PDB entry 5F38 | X-ray diffraction, 1.90 A resolution | chains A and C of the 4 polymer chains in the assembly

# Chain A
Protein: Acetyl-CoA acetyltransferase
Organism: Escherichia coli K-12
Notes: EC 2.3.1.9
UniProt: P76461 (ATOB_ECOLI); residues 1-394 here = UniProt positions 1-394
Chain sequence (394 residues; each row starts with the number of its first residue):
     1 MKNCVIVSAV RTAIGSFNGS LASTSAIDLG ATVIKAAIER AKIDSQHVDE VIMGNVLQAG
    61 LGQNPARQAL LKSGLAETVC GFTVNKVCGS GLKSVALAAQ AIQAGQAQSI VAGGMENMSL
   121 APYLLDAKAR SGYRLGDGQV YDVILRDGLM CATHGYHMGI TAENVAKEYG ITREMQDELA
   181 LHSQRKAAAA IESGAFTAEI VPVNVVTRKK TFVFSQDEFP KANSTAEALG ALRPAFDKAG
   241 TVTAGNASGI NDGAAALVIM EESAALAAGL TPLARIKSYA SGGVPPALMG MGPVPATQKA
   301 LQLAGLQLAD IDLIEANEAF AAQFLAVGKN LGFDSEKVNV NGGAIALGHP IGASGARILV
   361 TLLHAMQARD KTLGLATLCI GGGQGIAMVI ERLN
Unresolved in the structure: 170-171, 174-175, 206-212, 226-228, 238-240, 393-394
Modified positions: Lys86 (N-dimethyl-lysine; MLY); Cys88 (S-oxy cysteine; CSX)
UniProt features mapped onto this chain:
  - active site: Cys88 (Acyl-thioester intermediate), His349 (Proton acceptor), Cys379 (Proton acceptor)

# Chain C
Protein: Acetyl-CoA acetyltransferase
Organism: Escherichia coli K-12
Notes: EC 2.3.1.9
UniProt: P76461 (ATOB_ECOLI); the construct lacks a stretch of the UniProt sequence, so the offset changes along the chain: 1-207 = UniProt 1-207; 208-390 = UniProt 211-393
Chain sequence (395 residues; row label = number of the first residue in the row; a row labelled like 207A-207C holds insertion residues (207A, then the next letters in order); numbers below 1 keep their minus sign (Ala-1 is residue -1)):
    -1 ASMKNCVIVS AVRTAIGSFN GSLASTSAID LGATVIKAAI ERAKIDSQHV DEVIMGNVLQ
    59 AGLGQNPARQ ALLKSGLAET VCGFTVNKVC GSGLKSVALA AQAIQAGQAQ SIVAGGMENM
   119 SLAPYLLDAK ARSGYRLGDG QVYDVILRDG LMCATHGYHM GITAENVAKE YGITREMQDE
   179 LALHSQRKAA AAIESGAFTA EIVPVNVVT
207A-207C RKK
   208 TFVFSQDEFP KANSTAEALG ALRPAFDKAG TVTAGNASGI NDGAAALVIM EESAALAAGL
   268 TPLARIKSYA SGGVPPALMG MGPVPATQKA LQLAGLQLAD IDLIEANEAF AAQFLAVGKN
   328 LGFDSEKVNV NGGAIALGHP IGASGARILV TLLHAMQARD KTLGLATLCI GGGQGIAMVI
   388 ERL
Unresolved in the structure: 207A-207C
Differences from the reference sequence: expression tag (-1 to 0)
Modified positions: Lys86 (N-dimethyl-lysine; MLY); Cys88 (S-oxy cysteine; CSX)
Small-molecule neighbours: 5UG ([(3S)-2,2-dimethyl-3-oxidanyl-4-oxidanylidene-4-[[3-oxidanylidene-3-(2-sulfanylethylamino)propyl]amino]butyl] phosphono hydrogen phosphate): Cys88, Leu149, His157, Met158, Ala232, Phe233, Thr240, Ala241, Ala244, Ser245, Gly246, Ile247, Met286, Ala316, Phe317, His346, Ile348, Cys376
UniProt features mapped onto this chain:
  - active site: Cys88 (Acyl-thioester intermediate), His346 (Proton acceptor), Cys376 (Proton acceptor)

# How chain A and chain C interact
Pairs across the interface - 16 pairs, chain A then chain C:
  Leu125(A) with Leu125(C), hydrophobic
  Ala129(A) with Gly132(C); Tyr133(C), hydrogen bond (backbone-backbone)
  Arg130(A) with Gly132(C); Tyr133(C), hydrogen bond (backbone-backbone); Arg134(C), hydrogen bond (backbone-backbone); Leu135(C)
  Ser131(A) with Ser131(C); Gly132(C)
  Gly132(A) with Ala129(C); Arg130(C); Ser131(C); Gly132(C)
  Tyr133(A) with Ala129(C), hydrogen bond (backbone-backbone); Arg130(C), hydrogen bond (backbone-backbone)
  Arg134(A) with Arg130(C), hydrogen bond (backbone-backbone)
Other interface residues (no listed pair), chain A (9 interface residues in all): Lys128, Leu135
Other interface residues (no listed pair), chain C (9 interface residues in all): Lys128

# Summary
Chain A and chain C each contribute 9 residues to their interface; the contacts include 6 hydrogen bonds. The
backbones hydrogen-bond at Ala129(A)-Tyr133(C), Arg130(A)-Tyr133(C) and Arg130(A)-Arg134(C). Bound to chain C:
compound 5UG.
Here chain A is Acetyl-CoA acetyltransferase and chain C is Acetyl-CoA acetyltransferase, both from
Escherichia coli K-12. Entry 5F38 (X-ray crystal structure of a thiolase from Escherichia coli at 1.8 A
resolution) was determined by X-ray diffraction together with 5F0V from the same study.
